Entry 8R4V (X-ray diffraction, 1.90 A resolution); this record covers chain A.

[Chain A]
Molecule: Serine/threonine-protein kinase SIK3
Source organism: Homo sapiens
Reference sequence: Q9Y2K2 (SIK3_HUMAN); residue numbers follow UniProt; this construct covers 59-385
Sequence (328 residues; numbered 58 to 385; the number before each row is that of its first residue):
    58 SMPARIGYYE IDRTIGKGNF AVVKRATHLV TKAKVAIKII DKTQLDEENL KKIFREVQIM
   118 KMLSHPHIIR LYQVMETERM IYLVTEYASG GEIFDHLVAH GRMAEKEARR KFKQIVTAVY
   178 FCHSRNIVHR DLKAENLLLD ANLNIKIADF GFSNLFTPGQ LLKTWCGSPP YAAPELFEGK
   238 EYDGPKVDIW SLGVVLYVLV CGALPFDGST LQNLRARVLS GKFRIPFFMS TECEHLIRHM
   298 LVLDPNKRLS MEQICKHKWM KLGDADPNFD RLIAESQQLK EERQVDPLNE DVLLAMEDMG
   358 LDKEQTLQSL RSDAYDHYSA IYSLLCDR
Disordered / not traced: 58-61, 338-343
Differences from the reference sequence: expression tag (58); engineered mutation S121 (Cys in Q9Y2K2), S181 (Cys in Q9Y2K2), S333 (Cys in Q9Y2K2)
Modified positions: T221 (phosphothreonine; TPO)
Small-molecule neighbours: XWA (1-(2,4-dimethoxyphenyl)-3-(2,6-dimethylphenyl)-1-[6-[[4-(4-methylpiperazin-1-yl)phenyl]amino]pyrimidin-4-yl]urea): I72, G73, V80, A93, I94, K95, E113, M117, I126, L140, T142, E143, Y144, A145, G148, E149, D152, N193, L195, A205, D206

[Overview]
Bound to chain A: compound XWA.
Chain A is Serine/threonine-protein kinase SIK3 (Homo sapiens); the structure, Structure of Salt-inducible
kinase 3 in complex with inhibitor, was determined by X-ray diffraction (same publication as 8R4O, 8R4Q and
8R4U).
